PDB entry 8UJX | X-ray diffraction, 2.17 A resolution | chains A and T of the 3 polymer chains in the assembly

# Chain A
Protein: DNA polymerase eta
From: Homo sapiens
Notes: EC 2.7.7.7
UniProt: Q9Y253 (POLH_HUMAN); numbering as in UniProt (aligned over 1-432)
Sequence (435 residues; numbered -2 to 432; the number before each row is that of its first residue; numbers below 1 keep their minus sign (Gly-2 is residue -2)):
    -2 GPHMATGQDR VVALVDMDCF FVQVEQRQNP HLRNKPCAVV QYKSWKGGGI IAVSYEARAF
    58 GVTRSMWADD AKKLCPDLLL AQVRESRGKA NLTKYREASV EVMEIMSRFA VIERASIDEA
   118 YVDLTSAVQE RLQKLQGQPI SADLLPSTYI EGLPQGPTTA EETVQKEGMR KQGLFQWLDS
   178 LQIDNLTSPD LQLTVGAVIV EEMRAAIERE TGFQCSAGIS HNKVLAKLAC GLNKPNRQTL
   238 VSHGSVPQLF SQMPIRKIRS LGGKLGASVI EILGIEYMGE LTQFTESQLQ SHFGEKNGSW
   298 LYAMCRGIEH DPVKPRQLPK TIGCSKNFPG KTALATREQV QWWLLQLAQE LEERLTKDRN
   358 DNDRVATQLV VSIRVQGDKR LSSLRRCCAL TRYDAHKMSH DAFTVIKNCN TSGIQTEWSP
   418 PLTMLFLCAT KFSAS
Disordered / not traced: 155-159
Construct notes: expression tag (-2 to 0)
Ion coordination: Mg2+ site 1: Asp13, Met14, Asp115 (together with XG4); Mg2+ site 2: Asp13, Asp115, Glu116 (together with XG4) (shared with 1 residue of chain P)
Residues lining bound ligands: XG4 (2'-deoxy-5'-O-[(R)-hydroxy{[(R)-hydroxy(phosphonooxy)phosphoryl]amino}phosphoryl]guanosine): Asp13, Met14, Asp15, Cys16, Phe17, Phe18, Gln38, Ile48, Ala49, Tyr52, Arg55, Arg61, Leu89, Ile114, Asp115, Lys231
Swiss-Prot annotation at these positions:
  - binding site (Mg(2+)): Asp13, Met14, Asp115, Glu116
  - binding site (Mn(2+)): Asp13, Met14, Asp115, Glu116
  - binding site (a 2'-deoxyribonucleoside 5'-triphosphate): Arg61
  - natural variant: Val37 (deletion: In XPV), Leu75 (deletion: In XPV), Arg93 (R93P: In XPV), Arg111 (R111H: In XPV), Thr122 (T122P: In XPV), Gly153 (G153D: In a breast cancer sample), Thr191 (T191P: In XPV), Gly263 (G263V: In XPV), Val266 (V266D: In XPV), Gly295 (G295R: In XPV), Arg361 (R361S: In XPV)
  - mutagenesis: Tyr52 (Y52A/F: Reduces DNA polymerase activity; Y52E: Reduces DNA polymerase activity. Increases fidelity of replication and reduces translesion bypass), Arg61 (R61A: Reduces enzymatic activity by two-thirds), Ser62 (S62G: Increased DNA polymerase activity and translesion bypass compared to wild-type), Ala68 (A68S/V: Severe reduction in thymine dimer translesion bypass), Asn324 to Pro326 (Reduces binding to chromatin and to monoubiquitinated PCNA. Abolishes binding to monoubiquitinated PCNA; when associated with 705-E--H-713 Del)
Reported in the primary citation:
  - binding site for the 8-nt DNA strand: Arg61
  - binding site for XG4: Gln38, Arg61

# Chain T
Molecule: 12-nt DNA strand
Sequence (12 nucleotides; row label = number of the first residue in the row):
     1 CATXATGACG CT
Modified positions: XB9 (N-carbamoyl-2-deoxy-5-O-phosphono-beta-D-erythro-pentofuranosylamine) at position 4

# Chain A / chain T interface
Pairs across the interface (42; chain A residue first):
  Gln38(A) with XB9_4(T), base contact; DA5(T), sugar contact
  Tyr39(A) with XB9_4(T), phosphate contact; DA5(T), hydrogen bond to the phosphate
  Trp42(A) with DA2(T), stacking on the base
  Ser62(A) with DT3(T), hydrogen bond to the sugar
  Trp64(A) with DA2(T), phosphate contact; DT3(T), sugar contact
  Lys86(A) with DT6(T), salt bridge to the phosphate
  Ala87(A) with DA5(T), sugar contact
  Leu89(A) with DA5(T), phosphate contact; DT6(T), sugar contact
  Arg93(A) with DT6(T), salt bridge to the phosphate; DG7(T), salt bridge to the phosphate
  Lys293(A) with DG10(T), phosphate contact; DC11(T), phosphate contact
  Lys311(A) with DC9(T), phosphate contact
  Arg313(A) with DA8(T), salt bridge to the phosphate; DC9(T), salt bridge to the phosphate
  Pro316(A) with DA8(T), phosphate contact
  Lys317(A) with DA8(T), hydrogen bond to the phosphate; DC9(T), salt bridge to the phosphate
  Thr318(A) with DG7(T), sugar contact; DA8(T), hydrogen bond to the phosphate
  Ile319(A) with DG7(T), phosphate contact
  Gly320(A) with DT6(T), sugar contact; DG7(T), hydrogen bond to the phosphate
  Cys321(A) with DT6(T), phosphate contact
  Ser322(A) with DA5(T), sugar contact; DT6(T), hydrogen bond to the phosphate
  Lys323(A) with DA5(T), phosphate contact
  Asn324(A) with XB9_4(T), sugar contact; DA5(T), hydrogen bond to the phosphate
  Pro326(A) with DA2(T), phosphate contact
  Gly327(A) with DA2(T), phosphate contact
  Lys328(A) with DA2(T), base contact
  Thr329(A) with DA2(T), base contact
  Arg351(A) with DT6(T), salt bridge to the phosphate; DG7(T), salt bridge to the phosphate
  Leu378(A) with DT6(T), base contact; DG7(T), base contact
  Phe423(A) with DT6(T), sugar contact
Interface residues without a listed pair, chain A (35 interface residues in all): Ile48, Arg61, Glu110, Arg111, Leu315, Glu347, Met421

# In short
35 residues of chain A and 10 residues of chain T are in contact, with 7 hydrogen bonds, 8 salt bridges and 1
aromatic stacking contact. Polar contacts include Ser62(A)-DT3(T), Tyr39(A)-DA5(T) and Lys317(A)-DA8(T). The
paper reports a binding site for XG4 at Gln38(A) and Arg61(A); a binding site for the 8-nt DNA strand at
Arg61(A).
Chain A is DNA polymerase eta (Homo sapiens) and chain T is a 12-nt DNA strand; the structure, Crystal
structure of human polymerase eta with incoming dGMPnPP nucleotide opposite urea lesion, was determined by
X-ray diffraction, deposited together with 8UJT, 8UJV and 8UK4.
